Entry 5U6R (electron microscopy, 5.70 A resolution (low resolution: residue-level contacts below are approximate; hydrogen-bond / salt-bridge calls are withheld)); this record covers chains A and B of the 4 polymer chains in the assembly.

== Chain A (and B) ==
Protein: CTP synthase
Source organism: Escherichia coli
Notes: EC 6.3.4.2; chain B of this document is another copy of the same molecule, construct and numbering; everything in this record applies to it too
UniProt: B7MLA1 (PYRG_ECO45); residues 1-545 here = UniProt positions 1-545
Chain sequence (545 residues; each row starts with the number of its first residue):
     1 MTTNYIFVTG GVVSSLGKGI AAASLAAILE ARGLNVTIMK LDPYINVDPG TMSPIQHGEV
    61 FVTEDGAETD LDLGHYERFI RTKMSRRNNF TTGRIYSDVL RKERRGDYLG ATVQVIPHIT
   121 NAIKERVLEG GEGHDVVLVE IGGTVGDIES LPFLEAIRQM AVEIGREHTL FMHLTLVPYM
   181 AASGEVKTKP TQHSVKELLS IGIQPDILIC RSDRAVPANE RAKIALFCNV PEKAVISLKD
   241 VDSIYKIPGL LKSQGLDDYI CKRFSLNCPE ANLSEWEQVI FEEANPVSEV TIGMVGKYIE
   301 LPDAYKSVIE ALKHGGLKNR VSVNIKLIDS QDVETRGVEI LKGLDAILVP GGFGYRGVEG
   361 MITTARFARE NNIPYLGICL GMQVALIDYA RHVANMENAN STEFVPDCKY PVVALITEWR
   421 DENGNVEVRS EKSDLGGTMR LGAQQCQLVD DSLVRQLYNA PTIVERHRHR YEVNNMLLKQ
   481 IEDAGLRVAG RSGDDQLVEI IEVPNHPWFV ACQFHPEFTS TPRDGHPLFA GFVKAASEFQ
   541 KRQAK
Disordered / not traced: 428-437, 545
Cystine bridges: Cys-261/Cys-268
Small-molecule neighbours:
  - ADP (adenosine-5'-diphosphate): Ser-15, Leu-16, Gly-17, Lys-18, Gly-19, Ile-20, Asp-72, Glu-140, Arg-211, Leu-238, Lys-239, Asp-240, Val-241, Ile-247
  - CTP (cytidine-5'-triphosphate), molecule 1: Ser-14, Asp-147, Ile-148, Glu-149
  - CTP, molecule 2: Lys-187, Thr-188, Lys-189, Gln-192, Lys-196, Lys-223, Phe-227
Swiss-Prot annotation at these positions:
  - active site: Cys-379 (Nucleophile), His-515, Glu-517
  - binding site (CTP): Ser-14, Asp-147 to Glu-149, Lys-187 to Gln-192, Lys-223
  - binding site (UTP): Ser-14, Lys-187 to Gln-192, Lys-223
  - binding site (ATP): Ser-15 to Ile-20, Asp-72, Lys-239 to Val-241
  - binding site (Mg(2+)): Asp-72, Glu-140
  - binding site (L-glutamine): Gly-352, Leu-380 to Gln-383, Glu-403, Arg-470
Reported in the primary citation:
  - mutagenesis - F281C/T335C: decreased catalytic activity

== Interface between chain A and chain B ==
Residue-residue contacts - 46 pairs, chain A then chain B:
  Tyr-44(A) / Thr-112(B)
  Ile-45(A) / Leu-100(B)
  Ile-45(A) / Glu-103(B)
  Ile-45(A) / Val-113(B)
  Asn-46(A) / Glu-103(B)
  Asn-46(A) / Ala-111(B)
  Asn-46(A) / Thr-112(B)
  Asn-46(A) / Val-113(B)
  Val-47(A) / Leu-100(B)
  Val-47(A) / Glu-103(B)
  Asp-48(A) / Glu-103(B)
  Thr-51(A) / Glu-103(B)
  Thr-51(A) / Gly-110(B)
  Met-52(A) / Gly-110(B)
  Met-52(A) / Ala-111(B)
  Met-52(A) / Thr-112(B)
  Ser-53(A) / Gly-110(B)
  Gln-56(A) / Gly-110(B)
  Gln-56(A) / Ala-111(B)
  Gln-56(A) / Thr-112(B)
  His-57(A) / Thr-112(B)
  Tyr-96(A) / Tyr-96(B)
  Leu-100(A) / Ile-45(B)
  Leu-100(A) / Val-47(B)
  Glu-103(A) / Ile-45(B)
  Glu-103(A) / Asn-46(B)
  Glu-103(A) / Val-47(B)
  Glu-103(A) / Thr-51(B)
  Gly-110(A) / Thr-51(B)
  Gly-110(A) / Met-52(B)
  Gly-110(A) / Ser-53(B)
  Gly-110(A) / Gln-56(B)
  Ala-111(A) / Asn-46(B)
  Ala-111(A) / Met-52(B)
  Thr-112(A) / Tyr-44(B)
  Thr-112(A) / Asn-46(B)
  Thr-112(A) / Met-52(B)
  Thr-112(A) / Gln-56(B)
  Thr-112(A) / His-57(B)
  Val-113(A) / Ile-45(B)
  Val-113(A) / Asn-46(B)
  Val-115(A) / Ile-148(B)
  Ile-148(A) / Val-115(B)
  Ile-148(A) / Leu-151(B)
  Leu-151(A) / Ile-148(B)
  Leu-151(A) / Leu-151(B)
Also at the interface, not in a pair above, chain A (28 interface residues in all): Gly-93, Ser-97, Val-99, Gln-114, Ile-116, Ile-119, Glu-149, Pro-152
Also at the interface, not in a pair above, chain B (26 interface residues in all): Asp-48, Gly-93, Ser-97, Val-99, Gln-114, Ile-119, Pro-152

== Summary ==
Chain A and chain B form an interface of 28 and 26 residues respectively. Chain A binds CTP and ADP. UniProt
lists 3 active-site residues, 11 CTP-binding residues, 8 UTP-binding residues and 10 ATP-binding residues on
chain A. The paper reports that F281C/T335C of chain A reduce catalytic activity.
Chain A and chain B are both CTP synthase (Escherichia coli); the structure, E. coli CTP synthase CC mutant
filament (product-bound), was determined by electron microscopy, deposited together with 5TKV, 5U03, 5U05 and
5U3C.
